PDB entry 6LZB | X-ray diffraction, 1.29 A resolution | chain A

== Chain A ==
Protein: Methionine aminopeptidase 1
Organism: Homo sapiens
Notes: EC 3.4.11.18
UniProtKB: P53582 (MAP11_HUMAN); residues 90-393 here correspond to UniProt positions 81-384 (UniProt number = residue number - 9)
Amino-acid sequence (329 residues; each row starts with the number of its first residue):
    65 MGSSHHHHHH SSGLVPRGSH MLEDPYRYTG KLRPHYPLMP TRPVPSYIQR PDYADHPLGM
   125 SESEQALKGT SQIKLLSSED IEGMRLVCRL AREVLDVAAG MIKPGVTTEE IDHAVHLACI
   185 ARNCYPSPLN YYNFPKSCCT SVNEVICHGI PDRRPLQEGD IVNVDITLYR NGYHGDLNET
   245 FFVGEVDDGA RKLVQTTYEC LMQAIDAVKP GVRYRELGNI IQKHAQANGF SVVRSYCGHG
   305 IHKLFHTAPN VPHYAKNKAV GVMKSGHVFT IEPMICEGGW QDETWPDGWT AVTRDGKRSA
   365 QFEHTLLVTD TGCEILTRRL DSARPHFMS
Not modelled in the structure: 65-89
Sequence notes: initiating methionine (65); expression tag (66-89)
Metal / ion sites: Na+: N207, V209, S363; Co2+ site 1: D229, D240, E367 (together with EYF); Co2+ site 2: D240, H303, E336, E367 (together with EYF)
Residues lining bound ligands: EYF (1-[(3-methoxyphenyl)methyl]-N-oxidanyl-pyrrolo[2,3-b]pyridine-5-carboxamide): P192, Y195, Y196, F198, C203, H212, D229, D240, H303, F309, H310, E336, G352, W353, E367
Swiss-Prot annotation at these positions:
  - binding site (a protein): H212, H310
  - binding site (Zn(2+)): D229, D240, H303, E336, E367

== Overview ==
Ligands of chain A: compound EYF. N207, V209 and S363 coordinate Na+. D229, D240 and E367 coordinate Co2+ site
1. From UniProt: protein-binding residues H212 and H310 and 5 Zn2+-binding residues.
Chain A is Methionine aminopeptidase 1 (Homo sapiens); the structure, crystal structure of Human Methionine
aminopeptidase (HsMetAP1b) in complex with AN-P2-5H-06, was determined by X-ray diffraction, deposited
together with 6LZC.
